Entry 8BEH (electron microscopy, 2.29 A resolution); this record covers chains L and M of the 13 polymer chains in the assembly.

Chain L:
Protein: NADH-ubiquinone oxidoreductase chain 5
Source organism: Arabidopsis thaliana
Notes: EC 7.1.1.2
UniProtKB: P29388 (NU5M_ARATH); numbering as in UniProt (aligned over 1-669)
Chain sequence (669 residues; each row starts with the number of its first residue):
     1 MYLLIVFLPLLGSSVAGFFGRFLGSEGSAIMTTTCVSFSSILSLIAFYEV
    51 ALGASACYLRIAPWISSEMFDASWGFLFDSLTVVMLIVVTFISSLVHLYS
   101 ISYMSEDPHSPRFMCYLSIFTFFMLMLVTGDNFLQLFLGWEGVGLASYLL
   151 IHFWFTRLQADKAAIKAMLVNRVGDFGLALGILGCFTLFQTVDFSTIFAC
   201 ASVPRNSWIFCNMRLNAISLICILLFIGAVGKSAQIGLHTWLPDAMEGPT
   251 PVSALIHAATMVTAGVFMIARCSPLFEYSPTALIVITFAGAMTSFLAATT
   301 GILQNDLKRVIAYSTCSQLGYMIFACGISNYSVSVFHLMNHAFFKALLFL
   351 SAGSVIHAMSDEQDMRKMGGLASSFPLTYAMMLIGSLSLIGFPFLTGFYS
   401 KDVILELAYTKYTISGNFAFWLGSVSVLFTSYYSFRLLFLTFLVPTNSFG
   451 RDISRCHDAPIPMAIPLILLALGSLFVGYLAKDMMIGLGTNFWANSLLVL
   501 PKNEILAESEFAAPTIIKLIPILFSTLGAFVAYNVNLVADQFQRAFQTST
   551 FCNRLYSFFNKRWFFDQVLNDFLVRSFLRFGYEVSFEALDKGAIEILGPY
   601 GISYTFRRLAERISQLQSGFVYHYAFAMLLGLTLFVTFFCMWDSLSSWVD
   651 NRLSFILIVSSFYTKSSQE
Unresolved in the structure: 590-669
Differences from the reference sequence: variant Phe91 (Ser in P29388), Phe288 (Ser in P29388), Leu537 (Pro in P29388)
Ligand contacts:
  - 1,2-diacyl-glycerol-3-sn-phosphate (3PH), molecule 1: Ile30, Thr33, Thr34, Ser37, Phe38, Ile41, Leu98, Ile101, Pro460, Ile461, Pro462, Ile465
  - 1,2-diacyl-glycerol-3-sn-phosphate (3PH), molecule 2: Phe295, Phe558, Phe559, Trp563
  - phosphatidylcholine (PC7; (7S)-4-hydroxy-N,N,N-trimethyl-9-oxo-7-[(palmitoyloxy)methyl]-3,5,8-trioxa-4-phosphahexacosan-1-aminium 4-oxide): Phe295, Ile302, Leu303, Val425, Leu428, Phe429, Tyr432, Val531, Val535, Asn536, Ala539, Phe542, Gln543, Phe546, Leu555, Tyr556, Phe559
  - phosphatidylglycerol (PGT; (1S)-2-{[{[(2R)-2,3-dihydroxypropyl]oxy}(hydroxy)phosphoryl]oxy}-1-[(palmitoyloxy)methyl]ethyl stearate): Leu10, Ser13, Ser14, Gly17, Phe18, His109, Arg112, Cys115, Tyr116, Ile119, Phe123, Leu145, Leu149, Phe155
  - phosphatidylethanolamine (PTY): Phe176, Phe210, Cys211, Leu215, Asn216, Ser219, Leu220, Ile223, Leu224, Phe226, Ile227, Ile236, Thr281, Val285, Ala289

Chain M:
Protein: NADH-ubiquinone oxidoreductase chain 4
Source organism: Arabidopsis thaliana
Notes: EC 7.1.1.2
UniProtKB: P93313 (NU4M_ARATH); residues 1-495 here = UniProt positions 1-495
Chain sequence (495 residues; row label = number of the first residue in the row):
     1 MLEHFCECYFNLSGLILCPVLGSIILLFIPNSRIRLIRLIGLCASLITFL
    51 YSLVLWIQFDSSTAKFQFVESLRWLPYENINFYLGIDGISLFFVILTTFL
   101 IPICILVGWSGMRSYGKEYIIAFLICEFLMIAVFCMLDLLLFYVFFESVL
   151 IPMFIIIGVWGSRQRKIKAAYQFFLYTLLGSLFMLLAILLILFQTGTTDL
   201 QILLTTEFSERRQIFLWIAFFASFAVKVPMVPVHIWLPEAHVEAPTAGSV
   251 ILAGILLKFGTYGFLRFSIPMFPEATLCFTPFIYTLSAIAIIYTSLTTLR
   301 QIDLKKIIAYSSVAHMNLVTIGMFSLNIQGIGGSILLMLSHGLVSSALFL
   351 CVGVLYDRHKTRLVRYYGGLVSTMPNFSTIFFFFTLANMSLPGTSSFIGE
   401 FLILVGAFQRNSLVATLAALGMILGAAYSLWLYNRVVSGNLKPDFLHKFS
   451 DLNGREVFIFIPFLVGLVWMGVYPKVFLDCMHTSVSNLVQHGKFH
Unresolved in the structure: 1-270
Differences from the reference sequence: variant Phe146 (Pro in P93313), Leu326 (Pro in P93313), Phe383 (Ser in P93313)
Ligand contacts:
  - 1,2-diacyl-glycerol-3-sn-phosphate (3PH): Leu343, Pro462, Val465, Gly466, Val468, Trp469, Tyr473, Lys475, Val476
  - phosphatidylglycerol (PGT; (1S)-2-{[{[(2R)-2,3-dihydroxypropyl]oxy}(hydroxy)phosphoryl]oxy}-1-[(palmitoyloxy)methyl]ethyl stearate): Val371, Ser372, Pro375, Ser378, Thr379, Phe382, Leu386, Leu391, Pro392, Gly393, Tyr433

How chain L and chain M interact:
Contacting residue pairs (81):
  Pro63(L) with Tyr473(M); Lys475(M)
  Trp64(L) with Phe397(M), hydrophobic; Ile398(M); Gly471(M), hydrogen bond (side chain-backbone); Val472(M); Pro474(M)
  Ile65(L) with Ile398(M), hydrophobic
  Ser66(L) with Leu478(M); His482(M)
  Ser67(L) with Ile328(M); Gln329(M), hydrogen bond (backbone-side chain); His482(M), hydrogen bond
  Glu68(L) with Ile328(M); Gln329(M)
  Phe70(L) with Phe401(M), hydrophobic; Val405(M), hydrophobic
  Trp74(L) with Val472(M), hydrogen bond (side chain-backbone)
  Leu134(L) with Phe397(M), hydrophobic; Phe401(M), hydrophobic
  Phe137(L) with Pro392(M), hydrophobic; Phe397(M), hydrophobic
  Leu138(L) with Pro392(M); Gly393(M)
  Glu141(L) with Pro392(M)
  Leu145(L) with Phe382(M), hydrophobic; Leu386(M), hydrophobic; Leu391(M), hydrophobic
  Tyr148(L) with Phe382(M), hydrophobic; Asn434(M), hydrogen bond
  His152(L) with Asn434(M); Ser438(M)
  Phe155(L) with Val371(M), hydrophobic; Gly439(M), hydrogen bond (backbone-backbone)
  Thr156(L) with Gly439(M); Asn440(M), hydrogen bond (backbone-side chain)
  Met168(L) with Met389(M), hydrophobic; Leu430(M), hydrophobic
  Leu169(L) with Ala427(M), hydrophobic
  Arg172(L) with Met389(M), hydrogen bond (side chain-backbone); Met422(M), hydrogen bond (side chain-backbone); Ile423(M); Ala426(M)
  Val173(L) with Ile423(M), hydrophobic
  Asp175(L) with Met422(M)
  Phe176(L) with Thr416(M); Ala419(M); Leu420(M), hydrophobic; Met422(M); Ile423(M), hydrophobic
  Ala179(L) with Met422(M), hydrophobic
  Leu180(L) with Thr416(M)
  Ile182(L) with Phe401(M), hydrophobic
  Leu183(L) with Phe401(M), hydrophobic; Leu404(M), hydrophobic; Val405(M), hydrophobic; Phe408(M), hydrophobic
  Gly184(L) with Phe408(M)
  Phe186(L) with Val405(M), hydrophobic; Gln409(M)
  Thr187(L) with Phe408(M); Gln409(M)
  Gln190(L) with Gln409(M)
  Ile209(L) with Ser412(M), hydrogen bond (backbone-side chain)
  Phe210(L) with Ser412(M); Thr416(M)
  Cys211(L) with Ser412(M)
  Phe577(L) with Leu296(M)
  Leu578(L) with Arg300(M), hydrogen bond (backbone-side chain)
  Phe580(L) with Tyr293(M), hydrophobic; Leu296(M), hydrophobic
  Gly581(L) with Leu296(M); Thr297(M); Arg300(M)
  Tyr582(L) with Arg300(M)
  Ser585(L) with Tyr293(M); Thr297(M), hydrogen bond
  Phe586(L) with Thr297(M), hydrogen bond (backbone-side chain); Gln301(M); Tyr310(M)
  Leu589(L) with Tyr293(M), hydrophobic
Also at the interface, not in a pair above, chain L (49 interface residues in all): Ala62, Met69, Leu149, Ile165, Trp208, Asn212, Arg579
Also at the interface, not in a pair above, chain M (49 interface residues in all): Leu299, Ser390, Leu402, Leu413, Ala415, Trp431, Tyr433

In short:
The chain L/chain M interface involves 49 residues from each chain; the contacts include 13 hydrogen bonds.
Among the polar pairs are Trp64(L)-Gly471(M), Ser67(L)-Gln329(M) and Ser67(L)-His482(M). Phosphatidylglycerol
is bound between chain L and chain M. Chain L binds 1,2-diacyl-glycerol-3-sn-phosphate,
phosphatidylethanolamine and phosphatidylcholine.
Here chain L is NADH-ubiquinone oxidoreductase chain 5 and chain M is NADH-ubiquinone oxidoreductase chain 4,
both from Arabidopsis thaliana. Entry 8BEH (Cryo-EM structure of the Arabidopsis thaliana I+III2 supercomplex
(CI membrane tip)) was determined by electron microscopy (same publication as 8BED, 8BEE, 8BEF, 8BEL, 8BEP,
8BPX, 8BQ5 and 8BQ6).
